Entry 6UUB (X-ray diffraction, 3.96 A resolution); this record covers chains CCC and 111 of the 8 polymer chains in the assembly.

Chain CCC:
Name: DNA-directed RNA polymerase subunit beta
Organism: Escherichia coli
Notes: EC 2.7.7.6
UniProt: P0A8V4 (RPOB_ECO57); numbering as in UniProt (aligned over 1-1342)
Amino-acid sequence (1342 residues; numbered 1 to 1342; the number before each row is that of its first residue):
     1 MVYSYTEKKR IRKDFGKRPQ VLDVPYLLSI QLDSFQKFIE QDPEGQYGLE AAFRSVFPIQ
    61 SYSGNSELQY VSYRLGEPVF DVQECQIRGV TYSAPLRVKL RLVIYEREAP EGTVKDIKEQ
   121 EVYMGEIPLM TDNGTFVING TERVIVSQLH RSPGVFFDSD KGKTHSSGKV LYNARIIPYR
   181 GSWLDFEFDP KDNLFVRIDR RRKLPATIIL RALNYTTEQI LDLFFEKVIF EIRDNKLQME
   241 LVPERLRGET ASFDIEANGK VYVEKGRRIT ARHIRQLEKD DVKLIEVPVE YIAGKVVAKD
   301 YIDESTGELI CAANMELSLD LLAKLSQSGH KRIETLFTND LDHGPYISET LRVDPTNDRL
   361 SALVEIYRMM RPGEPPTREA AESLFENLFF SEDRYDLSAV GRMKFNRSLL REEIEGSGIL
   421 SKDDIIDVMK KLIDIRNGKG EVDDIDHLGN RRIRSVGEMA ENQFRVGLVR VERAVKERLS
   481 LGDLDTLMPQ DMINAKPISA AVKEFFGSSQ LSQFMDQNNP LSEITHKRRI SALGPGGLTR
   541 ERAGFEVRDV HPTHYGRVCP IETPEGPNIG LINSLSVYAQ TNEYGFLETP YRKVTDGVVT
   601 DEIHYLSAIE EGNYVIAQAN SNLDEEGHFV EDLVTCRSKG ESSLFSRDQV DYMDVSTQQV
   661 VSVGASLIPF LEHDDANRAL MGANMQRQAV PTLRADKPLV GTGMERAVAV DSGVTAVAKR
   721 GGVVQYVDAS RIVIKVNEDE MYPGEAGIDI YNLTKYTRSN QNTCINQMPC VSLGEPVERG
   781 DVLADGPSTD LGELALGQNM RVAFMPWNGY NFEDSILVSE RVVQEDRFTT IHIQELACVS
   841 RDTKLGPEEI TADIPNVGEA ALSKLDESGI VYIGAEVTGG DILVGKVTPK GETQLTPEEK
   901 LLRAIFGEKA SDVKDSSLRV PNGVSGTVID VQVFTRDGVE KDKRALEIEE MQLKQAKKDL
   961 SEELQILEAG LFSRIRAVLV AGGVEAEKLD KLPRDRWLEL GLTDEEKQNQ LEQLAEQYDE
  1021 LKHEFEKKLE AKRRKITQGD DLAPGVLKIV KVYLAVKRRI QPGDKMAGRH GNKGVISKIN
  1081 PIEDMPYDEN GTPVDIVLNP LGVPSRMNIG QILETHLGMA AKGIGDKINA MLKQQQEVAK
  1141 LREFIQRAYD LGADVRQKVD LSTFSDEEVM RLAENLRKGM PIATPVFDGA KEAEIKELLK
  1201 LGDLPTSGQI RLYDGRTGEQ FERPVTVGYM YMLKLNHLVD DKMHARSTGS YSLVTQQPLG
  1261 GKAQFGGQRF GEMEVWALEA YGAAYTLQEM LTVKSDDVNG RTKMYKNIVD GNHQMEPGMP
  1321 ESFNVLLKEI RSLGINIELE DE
Unresolved in the structure: 1-2
Bound ions: Mg2+: Glu813 (together with UTP)
Small-molecule neighbours: UTP (uridine 5'-triphosphate): Glu813, Ser1105, Arg1106
Swiss-Prot annotation at these positions:
  - modified residue (N6-acetyllysine): Lys1022, Lys1200

Chain 111:
Molecule: Synthetic DNA 50-MER (promoter non-template strand)
Sequence (50 nucleotides; each row starts with the number of its first residue):
    10 ACCTTGACAT CCCACCTCAC GTATGCTATA ATGTGTGCAG TCTGACGCGG
Unresolved in the structure: 10-27

Interface between chain CCC and chain 111:
Contacting residue pairs (18):
  Arg151(CCC) - DG49(111)  sugar contact
  Gly181(CCC) - DA48(111)  hydrogen bond to the base
  Trp183(CCC) - DA48(111)  stacking on the base
  Trp183(CCC) - DG49(111)  phosphate contact
  Asp199(CCC) - DA48(111)  base contact
  Arg371(CCC) - DG44(111)  base contact
  Glu374(CCC) - DT43(111)  base contact
  Glu374(CCC) - DG44(111)  hydrogen bond to the base
  Pro375(CCC) - DG42(111)  base contact
  Arg394(CCC) - DT45(111)  base contact
  Ile445(CCC) - DG49(111)  base contact
  Asp446(CCC) - DG49(111)  base contact
  Arg451(CCC) - DG49(111)  base contact
  Leu538(CCC) - DG49(111)  base contact
  Glu541(CCC) - DT50(111)  hydrogen bond to the base
  Arg542(CCC) - DA48(111)  salt bridge to the phosphate
  Arg542(CCC) - DT50(111)  salt bridge to the phosphate
  Val547(CCC) - DG49(111)  base contact
Also at the interface, not in a pair above, chain CCC (18 interface residues in all): Ser182, Arg200, Leu481
Also at the interface, not in a pair above, chain 111 (9 interface residues in all): DA40, DG46

Summary:
The interface between chain CCC and chain 111 involves 18 residues on one side and 9 on the other, with 3
hydrogen bonds, 2 salt bridges and 1 aromatic stacking contact. Polar pairs include Gly181(CCC)-DA48(111),
Glu374(CCC)-DG44(111) and Glu541(CCC)-DT50(111). Chain CCC binds UTP.
Chain CCC is DNA-directed RNA polymerase subunit beta (Escherichia coli) and chain 111 is Synthetic DNA 50-MER
(promoter non-template strand); the structure, E. coli sigma-S transcription initiation complex with a
mismatching UTP ("Fresh" crystal soaked with UTP for ..., was determined by X-ray diffraction, deposited
together with 6UTV, 6UTW, 6UTX, 6UTY, 6UTZ, 6UU0 and 11 further entries.
